Entry 7Q15 (X-ray diffraction, 3.30 A resolution); this record covers chains A and B of the 6 polymer chains in the assembly.

[Chain A]
Molecule: IgG receptor FcRn large subunit p51
Source organism: Homo sapiens
Reference sequence: P55899 (FCGRN_HUMAN); residues -22 to 274 here correspond to UniProt positions 1-297 (UniProt number = residue number + 23)
Amino-acid sequence (338 residues; each row starts with the number of its first residue; numbers below 1 keep their minus sign (Met-22 is residue -22)):
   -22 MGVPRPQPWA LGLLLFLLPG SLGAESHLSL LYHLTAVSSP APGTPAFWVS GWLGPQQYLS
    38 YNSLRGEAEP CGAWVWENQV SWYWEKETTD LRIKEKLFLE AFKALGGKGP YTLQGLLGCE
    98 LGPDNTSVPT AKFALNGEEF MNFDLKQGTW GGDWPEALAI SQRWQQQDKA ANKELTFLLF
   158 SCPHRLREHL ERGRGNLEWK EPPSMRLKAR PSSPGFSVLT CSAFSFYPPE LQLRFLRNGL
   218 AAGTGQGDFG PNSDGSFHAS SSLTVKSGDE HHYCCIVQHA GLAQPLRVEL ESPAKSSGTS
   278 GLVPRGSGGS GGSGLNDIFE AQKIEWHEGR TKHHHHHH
Unresolved in the structure: -22 to 1, 170, 271-315
Construct notes: expression tag (275-315)
Disulfides: Cys96-Cys159, Cys198-Cys252
Swiss-Prot annotation at these positions:
  - region: Glu268 to Ser274 (Connecting peptide)
  - glycosylation: Asn102 (N-linked (GlcNAc...) asparagine)
From the paper describing this entry:
  - conformationally variable residues: Asp130, Leu135

[Chain B]
Molecule: Beta-2-microglobulin
Source organism: Homo sapiens
Reference sequence: P61769 (B2MG_HUMAN); residues -19 to 99 here correspond to UniProt positions 1-119 (UniProt number = residue number + 20)
Amino-acid sequence (119 residues; each row starts with the number of its first residue; numbers below 1 keep their minus sign (Met-19 is residue -19)):
   -19 MSRSVALAVL ALLSLSGLEA IQRTPKIQVY SRHPAENGKS NFLNCYVSGF HPSDIEVDLL
    41 KNGERIEKVE HSDLSFSKDW SFYLLYYTEF TPTEKDEYAC RVNHVTLSQP KIVKWDRDM
Unresolved in the structure: -19 to 0
Disulfides: Cys25-Cys80
Swiss-Prot annotation at these positions:
  - modified residue: Gln2 (Pyrrolidone carboxylic acid)
  - glycosylation: Ile1 (N-linked (Glc) (glycation) isoleucine), Lys19 (N-linked (Glc) (glycation) lysine), Lys41 (N-linked (Glc) (glycation) lysine), Lys48 (N-linked (Glc) (glycation) lysine), Lys58 (N-linked (Glc) (glycation) lysine), Lys91 (N-linked (Glc) (glycation) lysine), Lys94 (N-linked (Glc) (glycation) lysine)

[Interface between chain A and chain B]
Residue-residue contacts - 57 pairs, chain A then chain B:
  His10(A) with Ser55(B), hydrogen bond; Phe56(B), hydrogen bond (side chain-backbone)
  Leu11(A) with Phe56(B)
  Thr12(A) with Phe56(B); Phe62(B)
  Trp25(A) with Leu54(B), hydrogen bond (side chain-backbone)
  Ser27(A) with Ser55(B), hydrogen bond
  Trp29(A) with Ser55(B); Tyr63(B)
  Gln34(A) with Asp53(B), hydrogen bond
  Ser37(A) with Asp53(B), hydrogen bond
  Gln91(A) with His31(B), hydrogen bond; Phe56(B); Trp60(B), hydrogen bond (side chain-backbone); Phe62(B)
  Gly92(A) with Phe56(B)
  Leu93(A) with Trp60(B), hydrophobic
  Lys109(A) with Trp60(B)
  Phe110(A) with Trp60(B)
  Ala111(A) with Trp60(B), hydrophobic
  Asn113(A) with Ile1(B); His31(B)
  Gly114(A) with Arg3(B), hydrogen bond (backbone-side chain); His31(B), hydrogen bond (backbone-side chain)
  Glu115(A) with Ile1(B)
  Glu116(A) with Trp60(B), hydrogen bond
  Ser181(A) with Pro14(B)
  Arg183(A) with Pro14(B)
  Lys185(A) with Asp98(B)
  Thr197(A) with Asp98(B)
  Ser199(A) with Asp98(B), hydrogen bond (side chain-backbone); Met99(B)
  Phe201(A) with Ser11(B); Arg12(B); His13(B); Pro14(B), hydrophobic
  Ser202(A) with Arg12(B); His13(B)
  Asp225(A) with Gln8(B)
  Phe226(A) with Gln8(B), hydrogen bond (backbone-side chain); Tyr26(B)
  Gly227(A) with Tyr10(B); Tyr26(B)
  Pro228(A) with Tyr10(B), hydrogen bond (backbone-side chain); Tyr26(B); Leu65(B)
  Asn229(A) with Tyr10(B); Arg12(B); Asn24(B); Leu65(B)
  Ser230(A) with Arg12(B), hydrogen bond; Leu65(B); Tyr67(B)
  Asp231(A) with Arg12(B), salt bridge
  His235(A) with Tyr10(B); Ser11(B); Met99(B), hydrogen bond (side chain-backbone)
Interface residues without a listed pair, chain A (39 interface residues in all): Val14, Ala18, Val26, Thr89, Ala186, Ser237
Interface residues without a listed pair, chain B (25 interface residues in all): Ser33, Asp34, Asp59

[Overview]
Chain A and chain B form an interface of 39 and 25 residues respectively, with 16 hydrogen bonds and 1 salt
bridge. Polar contacts include Asp231(A)-Arg12(B), His10(A)-Ser55(B) and His10(A)-Phe56(B). From the paper:
conformational variability at Asp130(A) and Leu135(A).
Here chain A is IgG receptor FcRn large subunit p51 and chain B is Beta-2-microglobulin, both from Homo
sapiens. Entry 7Q15 (Crystal structure of FcRn and beta-2-microglobulin in complex with IgG1-Fc-MST-HN
(efgartigimod)) was determined by X-ray diffraction (same publication as 7Q3P).
